PDB entry 3A70 | X-ray diffraction, 2.15 A resolution | chains A and C

Chain A (and C):
Molecule: Lipase
Notes: EC 3.1.1.3; chain C of this document is another copy of the same molecule, construct and numbering; everything in this record applies to it too
UniProt: Q9RBY1 (Q9RBY1_9PSED); residue numbers follow UniProt; this construct covers 1-617
Amino-acid sequence (617 residues; row label = number of the first residue in the row):
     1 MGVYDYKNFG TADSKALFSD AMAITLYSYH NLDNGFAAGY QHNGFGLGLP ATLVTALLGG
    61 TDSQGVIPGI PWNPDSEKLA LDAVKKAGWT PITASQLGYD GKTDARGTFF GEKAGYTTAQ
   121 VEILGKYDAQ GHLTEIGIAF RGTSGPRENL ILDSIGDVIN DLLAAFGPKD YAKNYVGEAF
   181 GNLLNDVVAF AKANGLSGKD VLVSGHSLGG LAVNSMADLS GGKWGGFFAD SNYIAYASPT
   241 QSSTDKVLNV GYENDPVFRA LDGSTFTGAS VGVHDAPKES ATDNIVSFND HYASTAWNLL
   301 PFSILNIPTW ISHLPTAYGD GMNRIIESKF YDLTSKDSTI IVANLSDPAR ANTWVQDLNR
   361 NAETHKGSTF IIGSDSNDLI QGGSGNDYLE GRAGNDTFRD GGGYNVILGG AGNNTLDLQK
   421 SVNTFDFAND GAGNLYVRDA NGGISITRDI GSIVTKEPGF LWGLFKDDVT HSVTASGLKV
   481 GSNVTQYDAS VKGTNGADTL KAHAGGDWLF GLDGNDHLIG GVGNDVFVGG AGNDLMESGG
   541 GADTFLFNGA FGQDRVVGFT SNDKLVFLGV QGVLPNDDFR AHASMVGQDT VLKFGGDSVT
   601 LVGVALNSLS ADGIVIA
Not modelled in the structure: 1, 459-466 (chain C: 1)
Glycans and other covalent adducts: diethyl phosphonate (DEP) linked to S207
Ion coordination: Ca2+ site 1: T118, Q120, S144, D153, D157; Ca2+ site 2: E253, D275, D283, N284; Ca2+ site 3: K278, A281, D283, D337; Ca2+ site 4: S374, S376, D378, G391, A393, D396; Ca2+ site 5: G383, G385, D387, D400, G402, N405; Ca2+ site 6: R392, G394, D396, G409, A411, N414; Ca2+ site 7: T494, G496, D498, G511, D513, D516; Ca2+ site 8: L512, G514, D516, G529, A531, D534; Ca2+ site 9: G521, G523, D525, S538, G540, D543; Ca2+ site 10: G530, G532, D534, F551, D554; Ca2+ site 11: G541, T560, N562, D563
Ligand contacts:
  - diethyl phosphonate (DEP): Y29, G142, T143, D161, L208, P239, V257, W310, H313
  - P-nitrophenol (NPO): Y29, L32, D33, F36, A56, V66, S144, P315

Interface between chain A and chain C:
Contacting residue pairs - 33 pairs, chain A then chain C:
  G46(A) - I151(C)
  L47(A) - E148(C)
  L47(A) - N149(C)
  P50(A) - V66(C)  hydrophobic
  P50(A) - I67(C)  hydrophobic
  P50(A) - I151(C)
  L53(A) - L57(C)  hydrophobic
  V54(A) - L57(C)
  V54(A) - L58(C)  hydrophobic
  V54(A) - I67(C)  hydrophobic
  L57(A) - L53(C)  hydrophobic
  L57(A) - V54(C)  hydrophobic
  L57(A) - L57(C)  hydrophobic
  L58(A) - V54(C)  hydrophobic
  V66(A) - P50(C)  hydrophobic
  I67(A) - P50(C)  hydrophobic
  I67(A) - V54(C)  hydrophobic
  I151(A) - G46(C)
  I151(A) - L49(C)  hydrophobic
  I151(A) - W297(C)  hydrophobic
  L152(A) - A296(C)  hydrophobic
  I155(A) - A296(C)
  I155(A) - W297(C)  hydrophobic
  V158(A) - L300(C)  hydrophobic
  I159(A) - L299(C)  hydrophobic
  L162(A) - P301(C)
  A296(A) - I155(C)
  W297(A) - I151(C)  hydrophobic
  W297(A) - I155(C)  hydrophobic
  L299(A) - I159(C)  hydrophobic
  L300(A) - V158(C)  hydrophobic
  L300(A) - I159(C)  hydrophobic
  P301(A) - L162(C)
Also at the interface, not in a pair above, chain A (25 interface residues in all): L49, A51, E148, L305, I307
Also at the interface, not in a pair above, chain C (25 interface residues in all): L47, A51, L305, I307

In short:
Chain A and chain C each contribute 25 residues to their interface. Ligands of chain A: P-nitrophenol.
Covalently linked diethyl phosphonate: at S207(A). T118(A), Q120(A), S144(A), D153(A) and D157(A) form the
Ca2+ site 1.
Both chains are Lipase. Entry 3A70 (Crystal structure of Pseudomonas sp. MIS38 lipase in complex with diethyl
phosphate) was determined by X-ray diffraction (same publication as 3A6Z).
